3EUJ - chains A and B; structure by X-ray diffraction, 3.10 A resolution.

== Chain A ==
Molecule: Chromosome partition protein mukB, Linker
From: Haemophilus ducreyi (strain 35000HP / ATCC 700724)
Notes: fragment: Head domain
Reference sequence: Q7VL96 (MUKB_HAEDU); residue numbers follow UniProt; this construct covers 33-271, 1263-1496
Chain sequence (483 residues; each row starts with the number of its first residue; note: 984 numbers in that range are skipped by the numbering (no residue carries them; nothing is unmodelled there)):
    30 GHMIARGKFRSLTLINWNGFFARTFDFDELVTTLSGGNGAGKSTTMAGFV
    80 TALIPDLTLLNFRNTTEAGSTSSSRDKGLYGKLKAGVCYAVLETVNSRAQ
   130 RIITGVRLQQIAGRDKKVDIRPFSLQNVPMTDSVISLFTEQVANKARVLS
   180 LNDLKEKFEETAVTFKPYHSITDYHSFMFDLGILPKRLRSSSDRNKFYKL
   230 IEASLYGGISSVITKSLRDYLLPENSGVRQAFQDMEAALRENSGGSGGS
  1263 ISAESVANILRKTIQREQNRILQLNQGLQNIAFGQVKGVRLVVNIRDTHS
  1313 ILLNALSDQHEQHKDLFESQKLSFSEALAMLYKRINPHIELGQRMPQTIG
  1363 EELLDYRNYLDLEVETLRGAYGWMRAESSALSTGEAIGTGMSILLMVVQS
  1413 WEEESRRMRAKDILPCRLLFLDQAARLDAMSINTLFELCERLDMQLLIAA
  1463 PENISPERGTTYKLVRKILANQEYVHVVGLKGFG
Disordered / not traced: 30-31, 264-278, 1263-1264, 1322-1334, 1348-1361
Differences from the reference sequence: expression tag (30-32); engineered mutation Gln1435 (Glu in Q7VL96)
Metal / ion sites: Mg2+: Ser72 (together with ATP-gamma-S)
Ligand contacts: ATP-gamma-S (AGS; phosphothiophosphoric acid-adenylate ester): Asn47, Gly66, Asn67, Gly68, Ala69, Gly70, Lys71, Ser72, Thr73, Gly107, Gly110, Lys111, Gln1297, Arg1380, Ser1391, Ala1392, Ser1394, Thr1395, Gly1396, Glu1397, Gln1435, Arg1438, Pro1463, Arg1478
Curated features (UniProtKB/Swiss-Prot):
  - binding site (ATP): Gly65 to Ser72
Reported in the primary citation:
  - mutagenesis - K146E, R216E/R218E: abolished binding to DNA
  - mutagenesis - E1435Q: decreased catalytic activity on ATP (citing earlier work)

== Chain B ==
Molecule: Chromosome partition protein mukF
From: Haemophilus ducreyi
Reference sequence: Q7VL94 (MUKF_HAEDU); numbering as in UniProt (aligned over 292-443)
Chain sequence (152 residues; numbered 292 to 443; the number before each row is that of its first residue):
   292 MDKNRVFGQRLRQSIQNYFSSPWLLYTAKAEALLDLRDDEAMLNEMEAVG
   342 ELPMALEYESLTDVQTQIVTAIQAELAHFRNTAQPINLGAVLQEQLARYP
   392 QSRHFDVARIIVDQAVKLGMASQDHQAVYPVWQPIDDFSAAVQAHLIDQY
   442 DK
Disordered / not traced: 292-353

== Chain A / chain B interface ==
Residue-residue contacts (53; chain A residue first):
  Ala51(A) with Ala418(B), hydrophobic
  Arg52(A) with Asp415(B), salt bridge
  Thr53(A) with Tyr420(B); Gln434(B)
  Asp55(A) with Tyr420(B), hydrogen bond; Trp423(B), hydrogen bond; Gln434(B), hydrogen bond
  Ser162(A) with Tyr420(B)
  Ile164(A) with Ala418(B); Tyr420(B), hydrophobic
  Thr168(A) with Ala418(B)
  Ala175(A) with Gln417(B)
  Ile1466(A) with Arg400(B)
  Ser1467(A) with Phe396(B); Arg400(B), hydrogen bond (backbone-side chain)
  Pro1468(A) with Phe396(B)
  Glu1469(A) with Phe396(B)
  Thr1472(A) with Trp423(B)
  Tyr1474(A) with Trp423(B); Gln434(B), hydrogen bond
  Lys1475(A) with Asp404(B), salt bridge
  Val1477(A) with Val407(B), hydrophobic
  Lys1479(A) with Val407(B), hydrogen bond (side chain-backbone); Gly410(B)
  Leu1481(A) with Met411(B), hydrophobic; His416(B)
  Tyr1486(A) with Met411(B), hydrophobic; Asp415(B), hydrogen bond; His416(B)
  His1488(A) with Val407(B); Met411(B); Ala412(B)
  Val1490(A) with Val403(B), hydrophobic; Gln434(B); Ala435(B), hydrophobic
  Gly1491(A) with Trp423(B); Val433(B); Gln434(B), hydrogen bond (backbone-backbone)
  Leu1492(A) with Val403(B), hydrophobic; Trp423(B); Ala432(B); Val433(B), hydrophobic
  Lys1493(A) with Trp423(B); Ser430(B); Ala431(B); Ala432(B), hydrogen bond (backbone-backbone)
  Gly1494(A) with Ser430(B); Ala431(B)
  Phe1495(A) with Leu387(B), hydrophobic; His395(B); Phe396(B); Ala399(B), hydrophobic
  Gly1496(A) with Gln392(B)
Other interface residues (no listed pair), chain A (32 interface residues in all): Phe50, Asn173, Asn1465, Thr1473, Val1489
Other interface residues (no listed pair), chain B (28 interface residues in all): Leu379, Leu383, Lys408, Ile438

== Overview ==
32 residues of chain A and 28 residues of chain B are in contact; the contacts include 9 hydrogen bonds and 2
salt bridges. Polar contacts include Arg52(A)-Asp415(B), Lys1475(A)-Asp404(B) and Asp55(A)-Tyr420(B). From the
paper: K146E and R216E/R218E of chain A abolish binding to DNA; E1435Q of chain A reduces catalytic activity
on ATP.
Chain A is Chromosome partition protein mukB, Linker (Haemophilus ducreyi (strain 35000HP / ATCC 700724)) and
chain B is Chromosome partition protein mukF (Haemophilus ducreyi); the structure, Crystal structure of
MukE-MukF(residues 292-443)-MukB(head domain)-ATPgammaS complex, symmetric dimer, was determined by X-ray
diffraction (same publication as 3EUH and 3EUK).
